1RYY - chains A and D of the 4 polymer chains in the assembly; structure by X-ray diffraction, 2.80 A resolution.

Chain A (and D):
Molecule: alpha-amino acid ester hydrolase
Source organism: Acetobacter pasteurianus
Notes: EC 3.1.1.43; fragment: Alpha-amino acid ester hydrolase; chain D of this document is another copy of the same molecule, construct and numbering; everything in this record applies to it too
Reference sequence: Q8VRK8 (Q8VRK8_ACEPA); residue numbers follow UniProt; this construct covers 41-667
Sequence (652 residues; numbered 41 to 692; the number before each row is that of its first residue):
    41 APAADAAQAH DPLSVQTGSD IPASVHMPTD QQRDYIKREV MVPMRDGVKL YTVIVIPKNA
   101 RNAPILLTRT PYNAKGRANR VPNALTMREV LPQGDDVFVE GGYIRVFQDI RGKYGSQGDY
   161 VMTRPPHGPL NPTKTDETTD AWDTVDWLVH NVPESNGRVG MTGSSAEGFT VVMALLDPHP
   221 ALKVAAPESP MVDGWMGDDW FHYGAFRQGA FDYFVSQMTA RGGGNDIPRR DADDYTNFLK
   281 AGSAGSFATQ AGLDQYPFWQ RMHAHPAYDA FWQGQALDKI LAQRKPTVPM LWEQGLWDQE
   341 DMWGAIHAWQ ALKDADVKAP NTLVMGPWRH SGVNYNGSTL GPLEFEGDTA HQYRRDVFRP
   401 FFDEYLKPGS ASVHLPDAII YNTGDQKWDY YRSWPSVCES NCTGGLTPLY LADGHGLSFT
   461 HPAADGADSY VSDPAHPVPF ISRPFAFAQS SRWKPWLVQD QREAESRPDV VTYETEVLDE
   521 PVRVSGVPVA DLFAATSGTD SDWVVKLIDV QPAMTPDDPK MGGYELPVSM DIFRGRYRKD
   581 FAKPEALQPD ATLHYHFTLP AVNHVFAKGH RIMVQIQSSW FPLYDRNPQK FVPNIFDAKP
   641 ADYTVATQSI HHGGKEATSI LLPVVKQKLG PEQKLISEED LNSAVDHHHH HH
Unresolved in the structure: 41-49, 66-70, 667-692
Construct notes: engineered mutation Ala-206 (Tyr in Q8VRK8); expression tag (668-692)

Chain A / chain D interface:
Pairs across the interface (52; chain A residue first):
  Arg-269(A) / Met-554(D)
  Arg-270(A) / Ala-553(D)
  Arg-270(A) / Met-554(D)
  Asp-271(A) / Arg-502(D)  salt bridge
  Asp-271(A) / Ala-553(D)
  Asp-271(A) / Met-554(D)
  Ala-272(A) / Ala-553(D)  hydrogen bond (backbone-backbone)
  Ala-272(A) / Met-554(D)
  Ala-272(A) / Gly-562(D)
  Asp-273(A) / Arg-502(D)
  Tyr-275(A) / Ser-506(D)
  Lys-280(A) / Arg-611(D)
  His-476(A) / Glu-505(D)
  His-476(A) / Ser-506(D)
  His-476(A) / Arg-507(D)
  His-476(A) / Pro-508(D)
  His-476(A) / Val-510(D)
  Pro-477(A) / Ser-506(D)
  Pro-479(A) / Ser-506(D)
  Arg-483(A) / Arg-502(D)  hydrogen bond (side chain-backbone)
  Arg-483(A) / Glu-505(D)  salt bridge
  Pro-484(A) / Arg-502(D)
  Arg-502(A) / Asp-273(D)
  Arg-502(A) / Arg-483(D)  hydrogen bond (backbone-side chain)
  Arg-502(A) / Pro-484(D)
  Glu-503(A) / Glu-503(D)
  Glu-505(A) / His-476(D)
  Glu-505(A) / Arg-483(D)  salt bridge
  Ser-506(A) / Tyr-275(D)
  Ser-506(A) / His-476(D)
  Ser-506(A) / Pro-477(D)
  Ser-506(A) / Pro-479(D)
  Ser-506(A) / Arg-483(D)
  Ser-506(A) / Arg-507(D)  hydrogen bond (backbone-side chain)
  Arg-507(A) / His-476(D)
  Arg-507(A) / Ser-506(D)  hydrogen bond (side chain-backbone)
  Arg-507(A) / Arg-507(D)
  Arg-507(A) / Pro-508(D)
  Pro-508(A) / His-476(D)
  Pro-508(A) / Arg-507(D)
  Pro-508(A) / Pro-508(D)  hydrophobic
  Pro-508(A) / Asp-509(D)
  Asp-509(A) / Pro-508(D)
  Ala-553(A) / Arg-270(D)
  Ala-553(A) / Asp-271(D)
  Ala-553(A) / Ala-272(D)  hydrogen bond (backbone-backbone)
  Met-554(A) / Arg-269(D)
  Met-554(A) / Arg-270(D)
  Met-554(A) / Asp-271(D)
  Met-554(A) / Ala-272(D)
  Gly-562(A) / Ala-272(D)
  Arg-611(A) / Lys-280(D)
Interface residues without a listed pair, chain A (28 interface residues in all): Asp-473, Asp-500, Val-510, Pro-559, Gly-563
Interface residues without a listed pair, chain D (27 interface residues in all): Asp-500, Pro-559, Gly-563

Overview:
28 residues of chain A face 27 of chain D across their interface, with 6 hydrogen bonds and 3 salt bridges.
Polar contacts include Asp-271(A)/Arg-502(D), Arg-483(A)/Glu-505(D) and Arg-483(A)/Arg-502(D).
Chain A and chain D are both alpha-amino acid ester hydrolase (Acetobacter pasteurianus); the structure,
Acetobacter turbidans alpha-amino acid ester hydrolase Y206A mutant, was determined by X-ray diffraction
together with 2B4K and 2B9V from the same study.
